3HCG - chains C and D of the 4 polymer chains in the assembly; structure by X-ray diffraction, 1.82 A resolution.

== Chain C (and D) ==
Molecule: Peptide methionine sulfoxide reductase msrA/msrB
From: Neisseria meningitidis serogroup A
Notes: EC 1.8.4.12; fragment: MsrB domain; chain D of this document is another copy of the same molecule, construct and numbering; everything in this record applies to it too
Reference sequence: Q9JWM8 (MSRAB_NEIMA); numbering as in UniProt (aligned over 377-522)
Sequence (146 residues; numbered 377 to 522; the number before each row is that of its first residue):
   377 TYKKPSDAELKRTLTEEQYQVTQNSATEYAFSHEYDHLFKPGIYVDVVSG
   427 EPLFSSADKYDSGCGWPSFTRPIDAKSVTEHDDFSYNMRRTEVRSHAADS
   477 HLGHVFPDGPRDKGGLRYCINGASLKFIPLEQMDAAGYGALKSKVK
Not modelled in the structure: 377, 522
Modified positions: Mse464 (selenomethionine; parent Met); Mse509 (selenomethionine; parent Met)
Curated features (UniProtKB/Swiss-Prot):
  - active site: Cys495 (Nucleophile)

== Interface between chain C and chain D ==
Residue-residue contacts (26):
  Lys387(C) with Thr391(D); Glu392(D), hydrogen bond (backbone-backbone); Glu393(D), hydrogen bond (backbone-backbone)
  Arg388(C) with Thr391(D); Glu393(D), salt bridge; Ser408(D)
  Leu390(C) with Thr391(D); Glu392(D), hydrogen bond (backbone-backbone)
  Thr391(C) with Lys387(D); Arg388(D); Leu390(D); Thr391(D); Glu392(D)
  Glu392(C) with Lys387(D), hydrogen bond (backbone-backbone); Leu390(D), hydrogen bond (backbone-backbone); Thr391(D); Glu392(D); Tyr395(D); Gln396(D), hydrogen bond
  Glu393(C) with Lys387(D), hydrogen bond (backbone-backbone); Arg388(D)
  Tyr395(C) with Glu392(D)
  Gln396(C) with Glu392(D), hydrogen bond; Gln396(D)
  Tyr405(C) with Lys387(D)
  Ser408(C) with Arg388(D), hydrogen bond (backbone-side chain)
Also at the interface, not in a pair above, chain D (10 interface residues in all): Thr389

== Overview ==
The chain C/chain D interface involves 10 residues from each chain, with 9 hydrogen bonds and 1 salt bridge.
Among the polar pairs are Arg388(C)-Glu393(D), Glu392(C)-Gln396(D) and Ser408(C)-Arg388(D). UniProt lists
active-site residue Cys495(C) on chain C.
Chain C and chain D are both Peptide methionine sulfoxide reductase msrA/msrB (Neisseria meningitidis
serogroup A); the structure, Structure of the C-terminal domain (MsrB) of Neisseria meningitidis PilB (reduced
form), was determined by X-ray diffraction (same publication as 3HCH, 3HCI and 3HCJ).
